4RVR - chain A; structure by X-ray diffraction, 1.98 A resolution.

== Chain A ==
Molecule: Bromodomain adjacent to zinc finger domain protein 2B
Source organism: Homo sapiens
Notes: fragment: Bromo domain residues 2054-2168
UniProtKB: Q9UIF8 (BAZ2B_HUMAN); residues 1858-1972 here correspond to UniProt positions 2054-2168 (UniProt number = residue number + 196)
Chain sequence (117 residues; row label = number of the first residue in the row):
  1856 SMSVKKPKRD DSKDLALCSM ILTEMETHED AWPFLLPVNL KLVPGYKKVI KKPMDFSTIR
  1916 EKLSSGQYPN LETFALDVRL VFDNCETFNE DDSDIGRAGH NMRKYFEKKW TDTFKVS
Sequence notes: expression tag (1856-1857)
Ligand contacts: 3WQ (1-{1-[2-(methylsulfonyl)phenyl]-7-propoxyindolizin-3-yl}ethanone): Trp1887, Pro1888, Phe1889, Leu1891, Pro1892, Val1893, Asn1894, Leu1897, Val1898, Tyr1901, Phe1943, Asn1944, Ile1950

== In short ==
Chain A binds compound 3WQ.
Chain A is Bromodomain adjacent to zinc finger domain protein 2B (Homo sapiens); the structure, Crystal
Structure of the bromodomain of human BAZ2B in complex WITH GSK2801, was determined by X-ray diffraction (same
publication as 4IR3, 4IR4, 4IR5 and 4IR6).
